PDB entry 8FFA | X-ray diffraction, 2.15 A resolution | chains A and J of the 12 polymer chains in the assembly

Chain A (and J):
Molecule: Probable DNA-binding stress protein
Source organism: Pseudomonas aeruginosa PAO1
Notes: chain J of this document is another copy of the same molecule, construct and numbering; everything in this record applies to it too
Reference sequence: Q9I4Z7 (Q9I4Z7_PSEAE); numbering as in UniProt (aligned over 1-156)
Sequence (156 residues; numbered 1 to 156; the number before each row is that of its first residue):
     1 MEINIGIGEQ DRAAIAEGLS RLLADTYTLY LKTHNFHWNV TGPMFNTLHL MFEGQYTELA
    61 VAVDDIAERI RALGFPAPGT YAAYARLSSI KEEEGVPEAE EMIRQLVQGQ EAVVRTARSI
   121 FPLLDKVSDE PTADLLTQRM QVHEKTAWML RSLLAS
Unresolved in the structure: 156
Reported in the primary citation:
  - post-translational modification sites: Tyr27, Tyr30, Tyr81, Tyr84 (proposed by the authors, not directly observed)

Interface between chain A and chain J:
Pairs across the interface (16):
  Met44(A) - Pro43(J)
  Thr47(A) - Asn46(J)
  Met51(A) - Asn46(J)  hydrogen bond
  Trp148(A) - Trp38(J)
  Trp148(A) - Phe45(J)  hydrophobic
  Trp148(A) - His49(J)
  Met149(A) - Phe45(J)  hydrophobic
  Ser152(A) - Thr41(J)
  Ser152(A) - Gly42(J)  hydrogen bond (backbone-backbone)
  Ser152(A) - Phe45(J)
  Leu153(A) - Gly42(J)
  Leu153(A) - Pro43(J)
  Leu153(A) - Phe45(J)  hydrophobic
  Leu153(A) - Asn46(J)
  Ala155(A) - Thr41(J)
  Ala155(A) - Gly42(J)
Also at the interface, not in a pair above, chain A (9 interface residues in all): Leu48
Also at the interface, not in a pair above, chain J (8 interface residues in all): Thr47

In short:
The interface between chain A and chain J involves 9 residues on one side and 8 on the other, with 2 hydrogen
bonds. Polar contacts include Met51(A)-Asn46(J) and Ser152(A)-Gly42(J). The paper reports modification sites
Tyr27(A), Tyr30(A) and Tyr81(A) among others.
Chain A and chain J are both Probable DNA-binding stress protein (Pseudomonas aeruginosa PAO1); the structure,
Crystal structure of Apo Dps protein (PA0962) from Pseudomonas aeruginosa (cubic form), was determined by
X-ray diffraction, deposited together with 8FF9, 8FFB, 8FFC and 8FFD.
